Entry 1O8C (X-ray diffraction, 2.60 A resolution); this record covers chains A and D.

== Chain A (and D) ==
Molecule: YHDH
Organism: Escherichia coli
Notes: chain D of this document is another copy of the same molecule, construct and numbering; everything in this record applies to it too
UniProtKB: P26646 (YHDH_ECOLI); residue numbers follow UniProt; this construct covers 2-324
Sequence (345 residues; row label = number of the first residue in the row; numbers below 1 keep their minus sign (Met-20 is residue -20)):
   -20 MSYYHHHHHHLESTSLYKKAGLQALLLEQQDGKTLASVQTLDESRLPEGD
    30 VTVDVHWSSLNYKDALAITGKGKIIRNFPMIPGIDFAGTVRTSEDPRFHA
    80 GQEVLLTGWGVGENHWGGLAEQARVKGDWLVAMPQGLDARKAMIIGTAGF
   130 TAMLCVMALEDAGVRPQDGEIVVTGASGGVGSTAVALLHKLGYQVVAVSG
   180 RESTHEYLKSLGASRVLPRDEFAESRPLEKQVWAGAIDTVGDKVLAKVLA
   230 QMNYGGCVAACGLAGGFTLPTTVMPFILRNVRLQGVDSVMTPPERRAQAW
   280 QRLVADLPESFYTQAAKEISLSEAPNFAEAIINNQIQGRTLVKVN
Disordered / not traced: -20 to 0
Residues lining bound ligands: NADPH (NDP; NADPH dihydro-nicotinamide-adenine-dinucleotide phosphate): Asn40, Tyr41, Thr126, Ala127, Thr130, Gly154, Ala155, Ser156, Gly157, Gly158, Val159, Val177, Ser178, Gly179, Arg180, Arg198, Thr218, Val219, Cys240, Gly241, Leu242, Ala243, Gly244, Val265, Asp266, Ser267, Val268, Ile310, Asn313, Ile315, Gly317

== How chain A and chain D interact ==
Residue-residue contacts (62):
  Leu224(A) - Val252(D)  hydrophobic
  Tyr233(A) - Asp266(D)  hydrogen bond
  Tyr233(A) - Met269(D)
  Tyr233(A) - Thr270(D)
  Ala239(A) - Ile256(D)
  Cys240(A) - Ile256(D)
  Gly241(A) - Val252(D)
  Gly241(A) - Ile256(D)
  Leu242(A) - Met253(D)  hydrophobic
  Leu242(A) - Ile256(D)  hydrophobic
  Phe246(A) - Pro206(D)  hydrophobic
  Phe246(A) - Thr251(D)
  Phe246(A) - Val252(D)  hydrogen bond (backbone-backbone)
  Thr247(A) - Thr250(D)
  Leu248(A) - Leu248(D)
  Leu248(A) - Thr250(D)  hydrogen bond (backbone-backbone)
  Leu248(A) - Thr251(D)
  Thr250(A) - Thr247(D)
  Thr250(A) - Leu248(D)  hydrogen bond (backbone-backbone)
  Thr251(A) - Phe246(D)
  Thr251(A) - Leu248(D)
  Val252(A) - Gly241(D)
  Val252(A) - Phe246(D)  hydrogen bond (backbone-backbone)
  Phe255(A) - Leu262(D)  hydrophobic
  Phe255(A) - Gly264(D)
  Phe255(A) - Val265(D)  hydrogen bond (backbone-backbone)
  Ile256(A) - Ala239(D)
  Ile256(A) - Cys240(D)
  Ile256(A) - Gly241(D)
  Ile256(A) - Leu242(D)  hydrophobic
  Ile256(A) - Val265(D)
  Ile256(A) - Asp266(D)
  Leu257(A) - Asp266(D)
  Asn259(A) - Gln263(D)
  Asn259(A) - Gly264(D)
  Asn259(A) - Val265(D)
  Asn259(A) - Asp266(D)  hydrogen bond (side chain-backbone)
  Val260(A) - Leu262(D)
  Val260(A) - Gln263(D)
  Val260(A) - Gly264(D)  hydrogen bond (backbone-backbone)
  Arg261(A) - Arg261(D)
  Arg261(A) - Leu262(D)
  Arg261(A) - Gln263(D)  hydrogen bond
  Leu262(A) - Phe255(D)  hydrophobic
  Leu262(A) - Val260(D)
  Leu262(A) - Arg261(D)
  Leu262(A) - Leu262(D)  hydrogen bond (backbone-backbone)
  Gln263(A) - Asn259(D)
  Gln263(A) - Val260(D)
  Gln263(A) - Arg261(D)  hydrogen bond
  Gly264(A) - Phe255(D)
  Gly264(A) - Asn259(D)
  Gly264(A) - Val260(D)  hydrogen bond (backbone-backbone)
  Val265(A) - Phe255(D)  hydrogen bond (backbone-backbone)
  Val265(A) - Ile256(D)
  Val265(A) - Asn259(D)
  Asp266(A) - Tyr233(D)  hydrogen bond
  Asp266(A) - Ile256(D)
  Asp266(A) - Leu257(D)
  Asp266(A) - Asn259(D)  hydrogen bond (backbone-side chain)
  Met269(A) - Tyr233(D)
  Thr270(A) - Tyr233(D)
Interface residues without a listed pair, chain A (30 interface residues in all): Pro206, Gly220, Pro249, Met253, Arg258
Interface residues without a listed pair, chain D (30 interface residues in all): Gly220, Leu224, Pro249, Arg258

== Summary ==
Chain A and chain D each contribute 30 residues to their interface; the contacts include 15 hydrogen bonds.
Among the polar pairs are Tyr233(A)-Asp266(D), Asn259(A)-Asp266(D) and Arg261(A)-Gln263(D). Bound to chain A:
NADPH.
Both chains are YHDH (Escherichia coli). Entry 1O8C (Crystal structure of E. coli K-12 yhdh with bound NADPH)
was determined by X-ray diffraction, deposited together with 1O89.
